PDB entry 8VWJ | electron microscopy, 4.78 A resolution (low resolution: residue-level contacts below are approximate; hydrogen-bond / salt-bridge calls are withheld) | chains b and c of the 36 polymer chains in the assembly

== Chain b (and c) ==
Molecule: Capsid-associated protein VP80
Organism: Autographa californica multiple nucleopolyhedrovirus
Notes: chain c of this document is another copy of the same molecule, construct and numbering; everything in this record applies to it too
Reference sequence: Q00733 (VP80_NPVAC); residue numbers follow UniProt; this construct covers 1-691
Amino-acid sequence (691 residues; each row starts with the number of its first residue):
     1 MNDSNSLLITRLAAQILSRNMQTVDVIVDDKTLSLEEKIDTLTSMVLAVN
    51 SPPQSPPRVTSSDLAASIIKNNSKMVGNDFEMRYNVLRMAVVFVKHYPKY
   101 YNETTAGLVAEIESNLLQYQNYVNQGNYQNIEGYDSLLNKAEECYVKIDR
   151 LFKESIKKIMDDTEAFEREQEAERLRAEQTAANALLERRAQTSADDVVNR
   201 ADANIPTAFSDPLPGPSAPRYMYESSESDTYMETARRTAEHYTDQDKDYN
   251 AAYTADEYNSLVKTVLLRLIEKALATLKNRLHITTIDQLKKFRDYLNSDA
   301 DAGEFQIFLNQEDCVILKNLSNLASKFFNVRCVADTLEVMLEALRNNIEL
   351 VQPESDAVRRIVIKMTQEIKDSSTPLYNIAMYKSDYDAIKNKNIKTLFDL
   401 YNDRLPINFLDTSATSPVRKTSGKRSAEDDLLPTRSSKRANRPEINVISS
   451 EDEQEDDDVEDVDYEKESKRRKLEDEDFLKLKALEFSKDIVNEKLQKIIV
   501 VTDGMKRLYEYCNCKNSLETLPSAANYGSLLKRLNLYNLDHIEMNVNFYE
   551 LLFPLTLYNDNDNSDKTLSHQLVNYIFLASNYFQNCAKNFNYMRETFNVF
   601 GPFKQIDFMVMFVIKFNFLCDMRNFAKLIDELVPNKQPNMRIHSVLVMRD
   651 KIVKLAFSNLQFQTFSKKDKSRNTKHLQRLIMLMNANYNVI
Unresolved in the structure: 1-471, 669-691 (chain c: 1-476, 683-691)

== Interface between chain b and chain c ==
Contacting residue pairs (58; chain b residue first):
  Lys480(b) - Leu680(c)
  Lys497(b) - Leu536(c)
  Ile498(b) - Leu536(c)
  Ile498(b) - Tyr537(c)
  Ile498(b) - Asn538(c)
  Ile499(b) - Leu536(c)
  Ile499(b) - Tyr537(c)
  Ile499(b) - Asn538(c)
  Val500(b) - His541(c)
  Val501(b) - Lys506(c)
  Val501(b) - Leu508(c)
  Val501(b) - Tyr537(c)
  Thr502(b) - His541(c)
  Leu508(b) - Arg679(c)
  Leu508(b) - Ile681(c)
  Tyr509(b) - Ile681(c)
  Glu510(b) - Ile681(c)
  Ile542(b) - Glu550(c)
  Ile542(b) - Pro554(c)
  Glu543(b) - Tyr549(c)
  Glu543(b) - Glu550(c)
  Asn545(b) - Glu550(c)
  Val546(b) - Glu543(c)
  Asn547(b) - Glu543(c)
  Asn547(b) - Asn545(c)
  Tyr549(b) - Phe662(c)
  Tyr549(b) - Thr664(c)
  Glu550(b) - Phe662(c)
  Glu550(b) - Gln663(c)
  Leu551(b) - Glu543(c)
  Leu551(b) - Thr674(c)
  Phe553(b) - Phe662(c)
  Phe553(b) - Gln663(c)
  Phe553(b) - Thr664(c)
  Pro554(b) - Thr674(c)
  Leu557(b) - Lys667(c)
  Arg623(b) - Leu680(c)
  Pro634(b) - Lys667(c)
  Asn635(b) - Lys667(c)
  Lys636(b) - Lys667(c)
  His643(b) - Thr664(c)
  Lys651(b) - Ser658(c)
  Lys654(b) - Ser658(c)
  Leu660(b) - Tyr549(c)
  Phe662(b) - Tyr549(c)
  Phe662(b) - Phe553(c)
  Thr664(b) - Gln637(c)
  Thr664(b) - Pro638(c)
  Thr664(b) - Met640(c)
  Phe665(b) - Leu495(c)
  Ser666(b) - Lys636(c)
  Ser666(b) - Gln637(c)
  Lys667(b) - Pro634(c)
  Lys667(b) - Lys636(c)
  Lys668(b) - Asn492(c)
  Lys668(b) - Glu493(c)
  Lys668(b) - Lys494(c)
  Lys668(b) - Leu495(c)
Interface residues without a listed pair, chain b (42 interface residues in all): Ser487, Leu495, Phe548, Ala626, Gln637, Val647, Gln661
Interface residues without a listed pair, chain c (40 interface residues in all): Gln496, Asn535, Lys604, Gln605, Lys654, Phe657, Gln661, Ser666, Asn673, His676

== Overview ==
42 residues of chain b face 40 of chain c across their interface.
Chain b and chain c are both Capsid-associated protein VP80 (Autographa californica multiple
nucleopolyhedrovirus); the structure, The base complex of the AcMNPV baculovirus nucleocapsid (Class 2,
localised reconstruction), was determined by electron microscopy (same publication as 8VWH).
